Entry 5IDR (X-ray diffraction, 2.56 A resolution); this record covers chains A and C of the 3 polymer chains in the assembly.

[Chain A (and C)]
Molecule: DsbA-like protein
Organism: Proteus mirabilis ATCC 29906
Notes: chain C of this document is another copy of the same molecule, construct and numbering; everything in this record applies to it too
Reference sequence: C2LPE2 (C2LPE2_PROMI); residues 3-224 here correspond to UniProt positions 22-243 (UniProt number = residue number + 19)
Sequence (224 residues; numbered 1 to 224; the number before each row is that of its first residue):
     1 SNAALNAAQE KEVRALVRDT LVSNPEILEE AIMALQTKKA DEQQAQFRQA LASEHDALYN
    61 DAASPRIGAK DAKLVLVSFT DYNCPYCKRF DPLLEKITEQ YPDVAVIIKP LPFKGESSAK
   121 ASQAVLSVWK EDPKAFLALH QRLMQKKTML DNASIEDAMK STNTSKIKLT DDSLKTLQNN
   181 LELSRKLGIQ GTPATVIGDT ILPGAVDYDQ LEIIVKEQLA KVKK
Unresolved in the structure: 1-3, 223-224 (chain C: 1-4, 46-47, 223-224)
Sequence notes: expression tag (1-2)
Disulfide bonds: C84-C87
Reported in the primary citation:
  - conformationally variable residues (loop rearrangement): K39 to Q49

[How chain A and chain C interact]
Contacting residue pairs - 24 pairs, chain A then chain C:
  Q9(A) with L5(C)
  E12(A) with L5(C), hydrogen bond (side chain-backbone); E10(C)
  L16(A) with V13(C), hydrophobic; R14(C)
  R18(A) with K175(C)
  D19(A) with R14(C), salt bridge
  T20(A) with R14(C); V17(C)
  L21(A) with L21(C), hydrophobic
  S23(A) with D171(C), hydrogen bond
  I27(A) with R18(C)
  E30(A) with R18(C), salt bridge; V22(C)
  A31(A) with V22(C); L28(C)
  I32(A) with L28(C)
  A34(A) with V22(C); P25(C)
  L35(A) with P25(C), hydrophobic; E29(C); I32(C), hydrophobic
  K38(A) with E26(C), salt bridge
  K39(A) with E29(C)
Also at the interface, not in a pair above, chain A (20 interface residues in all): V13, V17, V22, L28
Also at the interface, not in a pair above, chain C (16 interface residues in all): L174

[Summary]
Chain A and chain C form an interface of 20 and 16 residues respectively; the contacts include 2 hydrogen
bonds and 3 salt bridges. Polar contacts include D19(A)-R14(C), E30(A)-R18(C) and K38(A)-E26(C). The paper
reports conformational variability at K39(A).
Chain A and chain C are both DsbA-like protein (Proteus mirabilis ATCC 29906); the structure, Crystal
structure of Proteus Mirabilis ScsC in a transitional conformation, was determined by X-ray diffraction,
deposited together with 5ID4 and 4XVW.
